5D46 - chains A and E of the 5 polymer chains in the assembly; structure by X-ray diffraction, 2.80 A resolution.

[Chain A]
Protein: Terminal deoxynucleotidyltransferase
Source organism: Mus musculus
Reference sequence: Q3UZ80 (Q3UZ80_MOUSE); residues 132-510 here = UniProt positions 132-510
Amino-acid sequence (400 residues; row label = number of the first residue in the row):
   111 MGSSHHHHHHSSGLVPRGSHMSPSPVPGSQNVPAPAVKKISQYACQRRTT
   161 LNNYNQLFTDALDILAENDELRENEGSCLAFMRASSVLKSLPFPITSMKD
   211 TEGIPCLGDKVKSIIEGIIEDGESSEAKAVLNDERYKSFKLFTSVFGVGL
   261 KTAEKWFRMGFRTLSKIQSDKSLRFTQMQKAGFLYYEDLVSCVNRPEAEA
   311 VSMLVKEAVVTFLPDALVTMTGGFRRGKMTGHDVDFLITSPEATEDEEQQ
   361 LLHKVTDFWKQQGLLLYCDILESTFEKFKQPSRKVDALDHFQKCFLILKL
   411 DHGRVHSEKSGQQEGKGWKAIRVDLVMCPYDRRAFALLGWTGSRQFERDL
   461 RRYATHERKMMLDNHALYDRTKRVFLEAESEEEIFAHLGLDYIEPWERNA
Not modelled in the structure: 111-148, 352, 384-390, 417-424
Construct notes: initiating methionine (111); expression tag (112-131)
Metal / ion sites: Na+: Thr253, Val255, Val258 (shared with 1 residue of chain C); Mg2+: Asp343, Asp345 (together with pyrophosphate) (shared with 1 residue of chain C)
Residues lining bound ligands: pyrophosphate (POP): Gly332, Gly333, Arg336, Lys338, Gly341, His342, Asp343, Asp345, Thr451

[Chain E]
Molecule: 6-nt DNA strand
Sequence (6 nucleotides; each row starts with the number of its first residue):
     1 AAAAAC

[How chain A and chain E interact]
Residue-residue contacts - 15 pairs, chain A then chain E:
  Gln152(A) - DA3(E)  phosphate contact
  Gln152(A) - DA4(E)  phosphate contact
  Gly186(A) - DA1(E)  base contact
  Ser187(A) - DA1(E)  sugar contact
  Ala190(A) - DA1(E)  sugar contact
  Phe191(A) - DA1(E)  sugar contact
  Pro215(A) - DA3(E)  phosphate contact
  Cys216(A) - DA2(E)  sugar contact
  Cys216(A) - DA3(E)  hydrogen bond to the phosphate
  Leu217(A) - DA3(E)  phosphate contact
  Gly218(A) - DA2(E)  hydrogen bond to the phosphate
  Asp219(A) - DA2(E)  hydrogen bond to the phosphate
  Lys220(A) - DA1(E)  phosphate contact
  Lys220(A) - DA2(E)  hydrogen bond to the phosphate
  Val221(A) - DA2(E)  hydrogen bond to the phosphate

[Summary]
The interface between chain A and chain E involves 12 residues on one side and 4 on the other; the contacts
include 5 hydrogen bonds. Polar pairs include Cys216(A)-DA3(E), Gly218(A)-DA2(E) and Asp219(A)-DA2(E). Chain A
binds pyrophosphate. Thr253(A), Val255(A) and Val258(A) coordinate Na+.
Chain A is Terminal deoxynucleotidyltransferase (Mus musculus) and chain E is a 6-nt DNA strand; the
structure, Structural Basis for a New Templated Activity by Terminal Deoxynucleotidyl Transferase:
Implications for V(D)J Recombination, was determined by X-ray diffraction, deposited together with 5D49 and
5D4B.
